Entry 5OSN (X-ray diffraction, 2.30 A resolution); this record covers chains B and C of the 4 polymer chains in the assembly.

# Chain B
Molecule: Capsid protein
Source organism: Enterovirus E
UniProtKB: Q65480 (Q65480_9ENTO); residues 1-244 here correspond to UniProt positions 72-315 (UniProt number = residue number + 71)
Amino-acid sequence (244 residues; each row starts with the number of its first residue):
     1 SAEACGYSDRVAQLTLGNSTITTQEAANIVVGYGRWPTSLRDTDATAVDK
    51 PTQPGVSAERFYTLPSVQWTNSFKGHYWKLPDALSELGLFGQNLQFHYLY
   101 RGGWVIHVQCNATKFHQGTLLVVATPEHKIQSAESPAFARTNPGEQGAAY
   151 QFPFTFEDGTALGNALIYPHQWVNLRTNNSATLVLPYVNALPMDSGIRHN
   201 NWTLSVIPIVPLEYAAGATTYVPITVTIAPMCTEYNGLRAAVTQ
Not modelled in the structure: 1-7

# Chain C
Molecule: Capsid protein
Source organism: Enterovirus E
UniProtKB: Q65480 (Q65480_9ENTO); residues 1-243 here correspond to UniProt positions 316-558 (UniProt number = residue number + 315)
Amino-acid sequence (243 residues; each row starts with the number of its first residue):
     1 GIPTLYTPGSGQFLTTDDFQTPCMLPKFQPTPVIDIPGEVKNFLEVVQVE
    51 SLVEINNVESAEGVARYRIPLNVQDAMDGQIMALRVDPGIDGPMQSTLLG
   101 VFTRYYAQWSGSLDFTFMFCGTFMTTGKVIIAYTPPGGDQPTNRRQAMLG
   151 THVVWDFGLQSSITLVVPWISSGHFRGTTLENTIYKYRYYEAGYITMWYQ
   201 TNMVVPPNFPTTASILMFVAAQPNFSLRILKDRPDISQEGALQ
Sequence notes: conflict F102 (Leu417 in Q65480), T103 (His418 in Q65480), N143 (Ala458 in Q65480), A192 (Arg507 in Q65480), A213 (Ser528 in Q65480)
Ion coordination: K+: D114, Q222 (shared with 1 residue of chain A)
Small-molecule neighbours: glutamic acid (GLU): E239, G240, A241

# Interface between chain B and chain C
Pairs across the interface (68):
  R10(B) with L159(C)
  Y33(B) with G38(C)
  R35(B) with D35(C), salt bridge; P37(C)
  D44(B) with I34(C); D35(C), hydrogen bond (side chain-backbone)
  K114(B) with T122(C); F123(C); M124(C); F209(C)
  F115(B) with F209(C), hydrophobic
  H116(B) with T122(C)
  Q117(B) with C120(C); G121(C); T122(C), hydrogen bond (side chain-backbone); P210(C); T212(C), hydrogen bond (side chain-backbone); A213(C)
  T119(B) with C120(C), hydrogen bond
  F154(B) with E54(C); G63(C); V64(C); Y67(C), hydrophobic
  A161(B) with S96(C)
  L162(B) with V64(C), hydrophobic; Y67(C)
  G163(B) with S51(C); L52(C), hydrogen bond (backbone-backbone); Y67(C), hydrogen bond (backbone-side chain)
  N164(B) with S51(C), hydrogen bond; S96(C), hydrogen bond (side chain-backbone); T97(C); L98(C), hydrogen bond (side chain-backbone)
  L166(B) with V49(C); E50(C); F218(C), hydrophobic
  I167(B) with V49(C), hydrophobic; L98(C), hydrophobic
  W172(B) with L52(C), hydrophobic; L216(C), hydrophobic; F218(C), hydrophobic
  N174(B) with M118(C); F119(C), hydrogen bond (side chain-backbone); C120(C)
  R176(B) with F119(C); G121(C); T122(C), hydrogen bond (side chain-backbone); F123(C); T125(C); G158(C), hydrogen bond (side chain-backbone)
  T177(B) with S161(C)
  P186(B) with P37(C), hydrophobic
  Y187(B) with P37(C)
  N189(B) with I36(C)
  L191(B) with I34(C)
  P192(B) with I34(C)
  P208(B) with V64(C)
  I209(B) with L52(C), hydrophobic; V64(C); R68(C), hydrogen bond (backbone-side chain); L216(C), hydrophobic
  V210(B) with R68(C)
  P211(B) with R68(C)
  Y214(B) with P210(C)
  A215(B) with N208(C); F209(C), hydrophobic; P210(C)
  A216(B) with N208(C), hydrogen bond (backbone-backbone)
Other interface residues (no listed pair), chain B (38 interface residues in all): T38, G118, P153, V188, A190, E213
Other interface residues (no listed pair), chain C (40 interface residues in all): V33, V46, R66, F157, S214

# Summary
Chain B and chain C form an interface of 38 and 40 residues respectively, with 14 hydrogen bonds and 1 salt
bridge. Polar contacts include R35(B)-D35(C), D44(B)-D35(C) and Q117(B)-T122(C). Ligands of chain C: glutamic
acid. D114(C) and Q222(C) coordinate K+.
Chain B is Capsid protein and chain C is Capsid protein, both from Enterovirus E; the structure, Crystal
Structure of Bovine Enterovirus 2, was determined by X-ray diffraction together with 5MQW from the same study.
